Entry 6CRI (electron microscopy, 6.80 A resolution (low resolution: residue-level contacts below are approximate; hydrogen-bond / salt-bridge calls are withheld)); this record covers chains N and b of the 24 polymer chains in the assembly.

Chain N:
Name: Bone marrow stromal antigen 2, Protein Nef chimera
Source organism: Homo sapiens
Notes: fragment: Tetherin Nef
UniProtKB: chimeric construct of Q10589, Q90VU7: residues -29 to -10 from Q10589 (BST2_HUMAN) positions 2-21 (UniProt number = residue number + 31); residues 1-206 from Q90VU7 positions 1-206 (same numbers)
Amino-acid sequence (264 residues; numbered -57 to 206; the number before each row is that of its first residue; numbers below 1 keep their minus sign (Met-57 is residue -57)):
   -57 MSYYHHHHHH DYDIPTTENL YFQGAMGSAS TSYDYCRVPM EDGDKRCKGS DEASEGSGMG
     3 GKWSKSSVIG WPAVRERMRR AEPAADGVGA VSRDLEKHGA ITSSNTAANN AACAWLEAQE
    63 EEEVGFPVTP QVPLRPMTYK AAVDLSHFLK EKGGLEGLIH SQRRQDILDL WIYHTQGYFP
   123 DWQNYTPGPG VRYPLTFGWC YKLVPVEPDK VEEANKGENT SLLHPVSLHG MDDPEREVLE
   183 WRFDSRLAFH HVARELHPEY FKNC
Not modelled in the structure: -57 to 5, 27-63, 149-157, 168-179, 205-206
Sequence notes: expression tag (-57 to -30); linker (-9 to 0)
What the authors report for this chain:
  - post-translational modification sites: Ser169

Chain b:
Name: AP-1 complex subunit sigma-3
Source organism: Homo sapiens
Notes: engineered mutation(s): C148S
UniProtKB: Q96PC3 (AP1S3_HUMAN), isoform Q96PC3-2; residue numbers follow UniProt; this construct covers 1-142
Amino-acid sequence (142 residues; each row starts with the number of its first residue):
     1 MIHFILLFSR QGKLRLQKWY ITLPDKERKK ITREIVQIIL SRGHRTSSFV DWKELKLVYK
    61 RYASLYFCCA IENQDNELLT LEIVHRYVEL LDKYFGNVCE LDIIFNFEKA YFILDEFIIG
   121 GEIQETSKKI AVKAIEDSDM LQ
Curated features (UniProtKB/Swiss-Prot):
  - natural variant: Phe4 (F4C: Risk factor for PSORS15), Arg33 (R33W: Risk factor for PSORS15)

How chain N and chain b interact:
Pairs across the interface (23):
  Arg22(N) with Leu101(b)
  Lys158(N) with Cys99(b); Leu101(b); Asp102(b); Phe105(b)
  Gly159(N) with Gly96(b); Asn97(b); Cys99(b)
  Glu160(N) with Phe95(b); Val98(b); Cys99(b); Asp102(b); Ile103(b)
  Asn161(N) with Asp102(b); Asn106(b)
  Thr162(N) with Phe95(b); Gly96(b)
  Ser163(N) with Tyr94(b); Phe95(b)
  Leu164(N) with Lys93(b); Tyr94(b); Val132(b); Glu136(b)
Other interface residues (no listed pair), chain N (9 interface residues in all): Leu165
Other interface residues (no listed pair), chain b (16 interface residues in all): Glu100, Lys129

Overview:
9 residues of chain N and 16 residues of chain b are in contact. The paper reports a modification site at
Ser169(N).
Here chain N is Bone marrow stromal antigen 2, Protein Nef chimera and chain b is AP-1 complex subunit
sigma-3, both from Homo sapiens. Entry 6CRI (Structure of the cargo bound AP-1:Arf1:tetherin-Nef stable closed
trimer) was determined by electron microscopy together with 6CM9, 6D83, 6D84 and 6DFF from the same study.
